8SY7 - chains I and J of the 8 polymer chains in the assembly; structure by electron microscopy, 2.65 A resolution.

== Chain I ==
Name: DNA-directed RNA polymerase subunit beta
Source organism: Escherichia coli
Notes: EC 2.7.7.6
Reference sequence: P0A8V2 (RPOB_ECOLI); residue numbers follow UniProt; this construct covers 1-1342
Chain sequence (1342 residues; row label = number of the first residue in the row):
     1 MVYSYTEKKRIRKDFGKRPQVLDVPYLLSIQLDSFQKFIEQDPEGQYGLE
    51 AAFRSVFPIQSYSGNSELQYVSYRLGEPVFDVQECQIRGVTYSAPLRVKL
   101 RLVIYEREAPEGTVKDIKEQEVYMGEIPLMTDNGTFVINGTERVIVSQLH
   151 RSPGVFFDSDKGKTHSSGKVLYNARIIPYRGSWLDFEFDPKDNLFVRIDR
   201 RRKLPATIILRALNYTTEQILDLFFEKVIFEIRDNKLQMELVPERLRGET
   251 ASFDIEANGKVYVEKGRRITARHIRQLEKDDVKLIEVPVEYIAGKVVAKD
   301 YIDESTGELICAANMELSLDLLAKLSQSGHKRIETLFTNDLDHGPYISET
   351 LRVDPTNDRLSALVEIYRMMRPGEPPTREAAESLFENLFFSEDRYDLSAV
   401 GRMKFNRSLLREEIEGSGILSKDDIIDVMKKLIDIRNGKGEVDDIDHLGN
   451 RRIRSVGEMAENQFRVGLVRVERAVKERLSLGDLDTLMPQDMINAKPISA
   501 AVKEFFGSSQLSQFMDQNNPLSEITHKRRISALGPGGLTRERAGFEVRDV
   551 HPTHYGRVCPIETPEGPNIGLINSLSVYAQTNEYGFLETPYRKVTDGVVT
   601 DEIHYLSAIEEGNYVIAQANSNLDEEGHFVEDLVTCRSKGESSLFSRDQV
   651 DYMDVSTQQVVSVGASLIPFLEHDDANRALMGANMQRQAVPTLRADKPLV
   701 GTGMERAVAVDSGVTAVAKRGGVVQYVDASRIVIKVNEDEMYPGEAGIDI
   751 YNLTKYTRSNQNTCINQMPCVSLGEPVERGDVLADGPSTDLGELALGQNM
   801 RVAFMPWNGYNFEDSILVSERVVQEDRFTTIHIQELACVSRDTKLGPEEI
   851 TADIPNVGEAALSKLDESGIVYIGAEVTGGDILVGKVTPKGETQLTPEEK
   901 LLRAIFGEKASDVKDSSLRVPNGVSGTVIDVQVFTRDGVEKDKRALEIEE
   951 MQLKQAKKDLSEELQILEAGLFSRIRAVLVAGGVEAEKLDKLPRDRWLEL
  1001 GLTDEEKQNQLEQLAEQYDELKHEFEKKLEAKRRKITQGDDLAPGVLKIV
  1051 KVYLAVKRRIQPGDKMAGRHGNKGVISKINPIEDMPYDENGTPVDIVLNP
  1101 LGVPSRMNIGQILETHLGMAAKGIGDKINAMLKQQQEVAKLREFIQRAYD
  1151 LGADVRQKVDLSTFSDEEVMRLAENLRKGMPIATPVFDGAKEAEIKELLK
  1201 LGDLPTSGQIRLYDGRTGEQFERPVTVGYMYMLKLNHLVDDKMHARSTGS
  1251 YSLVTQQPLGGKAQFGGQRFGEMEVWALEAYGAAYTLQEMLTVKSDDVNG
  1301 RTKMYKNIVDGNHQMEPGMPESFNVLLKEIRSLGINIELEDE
Unresolved in the structure: 227-336, 890-912, 978-1016
Small-molecule neighbours: X0O ([[(2R,3S,4R,5S)-5-(4-azanyl-1-methyl-2-oxidanylidene-pyrimidin-5-yl)-3,4-bis(oxidanyl)oxolan-2-yl]methoxy-oxidanyl-phosphoryl] phosphono hydrogen phosphate): Arg678, Met681, Asp814, Lys1073, Arg1106
Swiss-Prot annotation at these positions:
  - modified residue (N6-acetyllysine): Lys1022, Lys1200
  - mutagenesis: Ile561 (I561S: Resistant to antibiotics salinamide A and B), Ile569 (I569S: Resistant to antibiotics salinamide A and B), Ala665 (A665E: Resistant to antibiotics salinamide A and B), Asp675 (D675A/G: Resistant to antibiotics salinamide A and B), Asn677 (N677H/K: Resistant to antibiotics salinamide A and B), Leu680 (L680M: Resistant to antibiotics salinamide A and B), Glu813 (E813K: Disrupts the enzyme's active center)
Reported in the primary citation:
  - binding site for X0O: Arg678, Arg1106

== Chain J ==
Name: DNA-directed RNA polymerase subunit beta'
Source organism: Escherichia coli
Notes: EC 2.7.7.6
Reference sequence: P0A8T7 (RPOC_ECOLI); residues 1-1407 here = UniProt positions 1-1407
Chain sequence (1430 residues; each row starts with the number of its first residue):
     1 MKDLLKFLKAQTKTEEFDAIKIALASPDMIRSWSFGEVKKPETINYRTFK
    51 PERDGLFCARIFGPVKDYECLCGKYKRLKHRGVICEKCGVEVTQTKVRRE
   101 RMGHIELASPTAHIWFLKSLPSRIGLLLDMPLRDIERVLYFESYVVIEGG
   151 MTNLERQQILTEEQYLDALEEFGDEFDAKMGAEAIQALLKSMDLEQECEQ
   201 LREELNETNSETKRKKLTKRIKLLEAFVQSGNKPEWMILTVLPVLPPDLR
   251 PLVPLDGGRFATSDLNDLYRRVINRNNRLKRLLDLAAPDIIVRNEKRMLQ
   301 EAVDALLDNGRRGRAITGSNKRPLKSLADMIKGKQGRFRQNLLGKRVDYS
   351 GRSVITVGPYLRLHQCGLPKKMALELFKPFIYGKLELRGLATTIKAAKKM
   401 VEREEAVVWDILDEVIREHPVLLNRAPTLHRLGIQAFEPVLIEGKAIQLH
   451 PLVCAAYNADFDGDQMAVHVPLTLEAQLEARALMMSTNNILSPANGEPII
   501 VPSQDVVLGLYYMTRDCVNAKGEGMVLTGPKEAERLYRSGLASLHARVKV
   551 RITEYEKDANGELVAKTSLKDTTVGRAILWMIVPKGLPYSIVNQALGKKA
   601 ISKMLNTCYRILGLKPTVIFADQIMYTGFAYAARSGASVGIDDMVIPEKK
   651 HEIISEAEAEVAEIQEQFQSGLVTAGERYNKVIDIWAAANDRVSKAMMDN
   701 LQTETVINRDGQEEKQVSFNSIYMMADSGARGSAAQIRQLAGMRGLMAKP
   751 DGSIIETPITANFREGLNVLQYFISTHGARKGLADTALKTANSGYLTRRL
   801 VDVAQDLVVTEDDCGTHEGIMMTPVIEGGDVKEPLRDRVLGRVTAEDVLK
   851 PGTADILVPRNTLLHEQWCDLLEENSVDAVKVRSVVSCDTDFGVCAHCYG
   901 RDLARGHIINKGEAIGVIAAQSIGEPGTQLTMRTFHIGGAASRAAAESSI
   951 QVKNKGSIKLSNVKSVVNSSGKLVITSRNTELKLIDEFGRTKESYKVPYG
  1001 AVLAKGDGEQVAGGETVANWDPHTMPVITEVSGFVRFTDMIDGQTITRQT
  1051 DELTGLSSLVVLDSAERTAGGKDLRPALKIVDAQGNDVLIPGTDMPAQYF
  1101 LPGKAIVQLEDGVQISSGDTLARIPQESGGTKDITGGLPRVADLFEARRP
  1151 KEPAILAEISGIVSFGKETKGKRRLVITPVDGSDPYEEMIPKWRQLNVFE
  1201 GERVERGDVISDGPEAPHDILRLRGVHAVTRYIVNEVQDVYRLQGVKIND
  1251 KHIEVIVRQMLRKATIVNAGSSDFLEGEQVEYSRVKIANRELEANGKVGA
  1301 TYSRDLLGITKASLATESFISAASFQETTRVLTEAAVAGKRDELRGLKEN
  1351 VIVGRLIPAGTGYAYHQDRMRRRAAGEAPAAPQVTAEDASASLAELLNAG
  1401 LGGSDNELELEVLFQGPSSGHHHHHHHHHH
Unresolved in the structure: 1-15, 143-180, 933-1135, 1151-1215, 1374-1430
Construct notes: expression tag (1408-1430)
Metal / ion sites: Zn2+ site 1: Cys70, Cys88; Mg2+: Asp460, Asp462, Asp464; Zn2+ site 2: Cys814, Cys888, Cys895, Cys898
Small-molecule neighbours: X0O ([[(2R,3S,4R,5S)-5-(4-azanyl-1-methyl-2-oxidanylidene-pyrimidin-5-yl)-3,4-bis(oxidanyl)oxolan-2-yl]methoxy-oxidanyl-phosphoryl] phosphono hydrogen phosphate): Arg425, Pro427, Asn458, Asp460, Asp462, Asp464, Met932
Swiss-Prot annotation at these positions:
  - binding site (Zn(2+)): Cys70, Cys72, Cys85, Cys88, Cys814, Cys888, Cys895, Cys898
  - binding site (Mg(2+)): Asp460, Asp462, Asp464
  - modified residue: Lys983 (N6-acetyllysine)
  - mutagenesis: Gln504 (Q504P: Resistant to antibiotics salinamide A and B), Asn690 (N690D: Resistant to antibiotics salinamide A and B), Met697 (M697V: Resistant to antibiotics salinamide A and B), Ala735 (A735T: Resistant to antibiotics salinamide A and B), Arg738 (R738C/H/P/S: Resistant to antibiotics salinamide A and B), Ala748 (A748E: Resistant to antibiotics salinamide A and B), Pro758 (P758S/T: Resistant to antibiotics salinamide A and B), Phe763 (F763C: Resistant to antibiotics salinamide A and B), Ser775 (S775A: Resistant to antibiotics salinamide A and B), Ala779 (A779T/V: Resistant to antibiotics salinamide A and B), Arg780 (R780C: Resistant to antibiotics salinamide A and B), Gly782 (G782A/C: Resistant to antibiotics salinamide A and B), 1 further mutagenesis entry in UniProt
Reported in the primary citation:
  - binding site for Template single stranded DNA: Ala426, Pro427
  - binding site for X0O: Arg425, Met932

== Chain I / chain J interface ==
Residue-residue contacts - 258 pairs, chain I then chain J:
  Phe545(I) with Lys781(J), hydrogen bond (backbone-side chain); Leu788(J), hydrophobic
  Arg548(I) with Arg780(J); Leu788(J)
  Asp549(I) with Pro750(J); Arg780(J); Lys781(J), salt bridge
  Val550(I) with Pro750(J); His777(J); Arg780(J)
  Tyr555(I) with Val769(J)
  Pro560(I) with Arg780(J)
  Ile561(I) with Tyr772(J), hydrophobic
  Thr563(I) with Arg780(J)
  Glu565(I) with Leu783(J)
  Ile569(I) with Leu783(J), hydrophobic
  Gln618(I) with Val769(J); Leu770(J)
  Thr635(I) with Leu770(J)
  Ser642(I) with Leu770(J)
  Thr657(I) with Val769(J)
  Val660(I) with Val769(J), hydrophobic
  Leu671(I) with Tyr772(J)
  Glu672(I) with Gly766(J); Leu767(J), hydrogen bond (backbone-backbone)
  His673(I) with Phe763(J), hydrogen bond (side chain-backbone); Arg764(J), hydrogen bond (side chain-backbone); Gly766(J)
  Asp674(I) with Phe763(J); Tyr772(J)
  Asp675(I) with Arg744(J), salt bridge; Phe763(J)
  Ala676(I) with Tyr772(J)
  Asn677(I) with Ala779(J); Leu783(J)
  Ala679(I) with Tyr772(J)
  Phe804(I) with Ala637(J); Ser638(J), hydrogen bond (backbone-side chain)
  Met805(I) with Ala637(J)
  Pro806(I) with Ala632(J); Ala633(J); Ala637(J)
  Asn808(I) with Phe629(J); Ala633(J)
  Gly809(I) with Pro359(J); Phe629(J)
  Tyr810(I) with Pro359(J)
  Phe812(I) with Pro451(J), hydrophobic; Ser503(J); Gln504(J)
  Glu813(I) with Cys454(J); Ala459(J); Asp460(J); Phe461(J); Gln504(J)
  Asp814(I) with Phe461(J); Asp462(J)
  Ser815(I) with Val357(J); Phe461(J)
  Arg841(I) with Asp256(J), hydrogen bond (side chain-backbone)
  Lys1065(I) with Asp462(J)
  Lys1073(I) with Asp462(J), salt bridge
  Val1075(I) with Phe461(J); Asp462(J); Gly463(J)
  Ser1077(I) with Thr356(J)
  Pro1100(I) with Ala637(J)
  Leu1101(I) with Gln504(J); Asp505(J); Met725(J), hydrophobic; Arg731(J), hydrogen bond (backbone-side chain)
  Gly1102(I) with Arg731(J)
  Ser1105(I) with Arg731(J); Gln736(J), hydrogen bond (backbone-side chain)
  Arg1106(I) with Arg731(J)
  Met1107(I) with Gln739(J), hydrogen bond; Leu740(J), hydrophobic; Phe763(J), hydrophobic
  Ile1109(I) with Met644(J), hydrophobic; Leu740(J), hydrophobic
  Leu1113(I) with Ile641(J), hydrophobic
  His1116(I) with Ile641(J)
  Phe1187(I) with Leu767(J); Asn768(J); Val769(J), hydrophobic
  Glu1192(I) with Ile641(J); Arg764(J), salt bridge
  Lys1196(I) with Asp642(J), salt bridge
  Glu1219(I) with Arg634(J)
  Phe1221(I) with Ala633(J)
  Glu1222(I) with Tyr512(J), hydrogen bond; Tyr537(J), hydrogen bond; Arg634(J); Ser635(J)
  Arg1223(I) with Ser635(J), hydrogen bond (backbone-backbone); Gly636(J); Phe719(J), hydrogen bond (side chain-backbone); Ser721(J), hydrogen bond
  Val1225(I) with Gly636(J); Ser638(J)
  Thr1226(I) with Ser638(J), hydrogen bond (backbone-side chain); Val639(J), hydrogen bond (side chain-backbone)
  Val1239(I) with Lys445(J)
  Asp1240(I) with Lys445(J)
  Lys1242(I) with Arg352(J); Val354(J); Gln465(J)
  Met1243(I) with Arg352(J); Lys371(J); Met372(J), hydrophobic; Lys445(J)
  His1244(I) with Gly351(J); Arg352(J), hydrogen bond (backbone-backbone); Met372(J)
  Ala1245(I) with Ser350(J); Glu375(J)
  Arg1246(I) with Asp348(J), salt bridge; Tyr349(J); Ser350(J), hydrogen bond (backbone-backbone); Glu375(J), hydrogen bond (backbone-side chain); Leu376(J)
  Ser1247(I) with Asp348(J); Tyr349(J); Glu375(J), hydrogen bond (backbone-side chain)
  Tyr1251(I) with Asp348(J)
  Leu1253(I) with Arg99(J), hydrogen bond (backbone-side chain); Pro251(J), hydrophobic
  Val1254(I) with Arg99(J), hydrogen bond (backbone-side chain); Asp248(J); Arg337(J)
  Thr1255(I) with Arg337(J); Asn341(J)
  Gln1256(I) with Arg99(J)
  Gln1257(I) with Asn341(J), hydrogen bond (side chain-backbone); Lys345(J)
  Pro1258(I) with Arg346(J); Asp348(J)
  Leu1259(I) with Arg346(J)
  Gly1260(I) with Arg346(J)
  Phe1265(I) with Glu375(J)
  Gly1267(I) with Arg346(J), hydrogen bond (backbone-side chain); Val347(J)
  Gln1268(I) with Arg346(J); Val347(J), hydrogen bond (backbone-backbone); Ser350(J), hydrogen bond (backbone-side chain); Gly351(J); Arg352(J)
  Arg1269(I) with Arg339(J); Gln340(J), hydrogen bond; Gly344(J); Lys345(J); Arg346(J)
  Phe1270(I) with Gly344(J); Lys345(J), hydrogen bond (backbone-backbone)
  Glu1272(I) with Arg339(J); Leu343(J)
  Met1273(I) with Pro427(J); Thr428(J)
  Glu1274(I) with Asn424(J); Ala426(J); Thr428(J), hydrogen bond; Ile434(J)
  Val1275(I) with Leu343(J)
  Trp1276(I) with Val801(J); Val917(J); Gln921(J)
  Ala1277(I) with Arg431(J); Gln921(J)
  Leu1278(I) with Met484(J), hydrophobic
  Glu1279(I) with Leu1347(J); Val1351(J)
  Ala1280(I) with Arg431(J), hydrogen bond (backbone-side chain); Gln921(J)
  Tyr1281(I) with Arg431(J); Ile434(J), hydrogen bond (side chain-backbone); Leu483(J); Met484(J), hydrophobic; Asn489(J), hydrogen bond
  Gly1282(I) with Gly1360(J); Thr1361(J), hydrogen bond (backbone-backbone)
  Ala1283(I) with Glu479(J); Met484(J), hydrophobic
  Ala1284(I) with Glu479(J); Leu1356(J), hydrophobic; Ile1357(J), hydrophobic; Thr1361(J), hydrogen bond (backbone-side chain); Gly1362(J)
  Tyr1285(I) with Glu475(J); Glu479(J), hydrogen bond (backbone-side chain); Thr1361(J)
  Thr1286(I) with Ala476(J); Glu479(J), hydrogen bond
  Gln1288(I) with Gly1354(J)
  Glu1289(I) with Leu472(J), hydrogen bond (side chain-backbone); Thr473(J), hydrogen bond; Ala476(J)
  Met1290(I) with Val347(J)
  Leu1291(I) with Lys345(J)
  Lys1294(I) with Arg346(J); Val347(J); Asp348(J), hydrogen bond (backbone-backbone)
  Ser1295(I) with Lys345(J)
  Asp1296(I) with Lys345(J), salt bridge
  Met1304(I) with Leu472(J), hydrophobic; Thr473(J)
  Tyr1305(I) with Pro379(J), hydrophobic; Tyr382(J)
  Ile1308(I) with Pro379(J), hydrophobic; Phe380(J), hydrophobic
  Val1309(I) with Gly383(J)
  His1313(I) with Phe380(J); Leu472(J); Thr473(J); Leu474(J); Gln477(J)
  Met1315(I) with Thr473(J)
  Met1319(I) with Phe17(J), hydrophobic; Val1353(J)
  Pro1320(I) with Val1353(J)
  Ser1322(I) with Asn341(J); Leu342(J)
  Phe1323(I) with Ile20(J), hydrophobic; Leu342(J)
  Val1325(I) with Arg337(J)
  Leu1326(I) with Phe338(J), hydrophobic
  Lys1328(I) with Glu100(J), hydrogen bond (side chain-backbone)
  Glu1329(I) with Met330(J); Arg337(J), salt bridge
  Ile1330(I) with Leu1332(J), hydrophobic
  Arg1331(I) with Trp33(J); Met102(J); Pro243(J)
  Ser1332(I) with Pro243(J); Leu245(J)
  Leu1333(I) with His113(J), hydrogen bond (backbone-side chain); Trp115(J), hydrophobic; Ile331(J), hydrophobic
  Gly1334(I) with Ala25(J)
  Ile1335(I) with Ile22(J), hydrophobic; Ala23(J); Trp33(J)
  Asn1336(I) with Ile22(J); Ala23(J), hydrogen bond (backbone-backbone); Met29(J); Trp33(J)
  Ile1337(I) with Lys21(J)
  Glu1338(I) with Ile20(J); Lys21(J), hydrogen bond (backbone-backbone)
  Leu1339(I) with Ala19(J); Ile20(J), hydrophobic
  Glu1340(I) with Phe17(J); Asp18(J), hydrogen bond (backbone-backbone); Ala19(J), hydrogen bond (backbone-backbone); Lys21(J); Arg1341(J), salt bridge
  Asp1341(I) with Glu16(J); Asp18(J)
  Glu1342(I) with Asp18(J)
Also at the interface, not in a pair above, chain I (154 interface residues in all): Gly544, His551, Cys559, Gly566, Gly570, Asn573, Asn620, Arg637, Leu680, Trp807, Gln1061, Pro1062, Gly1063, Gly1074, Ile1076, Val1103, Pro1104, Ile1112, Ser1207, Gln1209, Pro1224, Thr1248, Gly1271, Leu1287, Thr1292, Gln1314, Glu1321
Also at the interface, not in a pair above, chain J (165 interface residues in all): Leu24, Val244, Pro246, Leu249, Gly257, Leu307, Leu327, Ser353, Lys378, Leu422, Leu429, His430, Leu432, Gln435, Ala446, His469, Pro471, Gly640, Asn720, Ile722, Met724, Ala730, Glu765, Phe773, Thr776, Ala784, Ala787, Thr797, Arg798, Ala914, Ile918, Ala1336, Ile1352, Arg1355, Ala1359

== Summary ==
154 residues of chain I face 165 of chain J across their interface; the contacts include 45 hydrogen bonds and
9 salt bridges. Polar contacts include Asp549(I)-Lys781(J), Asp675(I)-Arg744(J) and Lys1073(I)-Asp462(J). The
paper reports a binding site for X0O at Arg678(I), Arg1106(I) and Arg425(J) among others; a binding site for
Template single stranded DNA at Ala426(J) and Pro427(J).
Chain I is DNA-directed RNA polymerase subunit beta and chain J is DNA-directed RNA polymerase subunit beta',
both from Escherichia coli; the structure, E. coli DNA-directed RNA polymerase transcription elongation
complex bound the unnatural dB-STP base pair in the ..., was determined by electron microscopy together with
8SY5 and 8SY6 from the same study.
